PDB entry 5ARF | X-ray diffraction, 1.92 A resolution | chain A

== Chain A ==
Molecule: N-lysine methyltransferase SMYD2
Source organism: Homo sapiens
Notes: EC 2.1.1.-, 2.1.1.43; fragment: set domain
UniProt: Q9NRG4 (SMYD2_HUMAN); residues 2-433 here = UniProt positions 2-433
Amino-acid sequence (433 residues; row label = number of the first residue in the row):
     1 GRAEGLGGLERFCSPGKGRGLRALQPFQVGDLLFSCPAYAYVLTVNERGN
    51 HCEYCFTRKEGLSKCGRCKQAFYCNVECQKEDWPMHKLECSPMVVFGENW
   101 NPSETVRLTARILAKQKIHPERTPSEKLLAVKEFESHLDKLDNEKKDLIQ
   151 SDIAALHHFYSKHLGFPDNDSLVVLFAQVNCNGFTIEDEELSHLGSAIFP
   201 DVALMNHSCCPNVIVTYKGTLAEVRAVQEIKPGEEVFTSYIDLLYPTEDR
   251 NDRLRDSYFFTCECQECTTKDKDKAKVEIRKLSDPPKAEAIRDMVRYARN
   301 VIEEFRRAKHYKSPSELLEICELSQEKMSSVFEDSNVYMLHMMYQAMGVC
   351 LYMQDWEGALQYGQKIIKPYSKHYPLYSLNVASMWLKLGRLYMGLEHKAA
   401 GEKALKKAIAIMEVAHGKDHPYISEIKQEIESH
Disordered / not traced: 1-5, 431-433
Construct notes: expression tag (1)
Ion coordination: Zn2+ site 1: Cys-52, Cys-55, Cys-74, Cys-78; Zn2+ site 2: Cys-65, His-86, Cys-90; Zn2+ site 3: Cys-209, Cys-262, Cys-264, Cys-267
Small-molecule neighbours:
  - I9H (N-[3-(4-chlorophenyl)-1-{n'-cyano-N-[3-(difluoromethoxy)phenyl]carbamimidoyl}-4,5-dihydro-1H- pyrazol-4-yl]-N-ethyl-2-hydroxyacetamide): Glu-104, Thr-105, Leu-108, Val-179, Asn-180, Asn-182, Gly-183, Phe-184, Thr-185, Glu-187, Ser-196, Val-202, Ala-203, Met-205, Tyr-217, Thr-238, Ser-239, Tyr-240, Ile-241, Tyr-258
  - S-adenosylmethionine (SAM): Gly-16, Lys-17, Gly-18, Arg-19, Gly-20, Glu-135, His-137, Cys-181, Asn-182, Ala-203, Leu-204, Met-205, Asn-206, His-207, Tyr-240, Tyr-258, Phe-260
From the paper describing this entry:
  - binding site for I9H: Gly-183, Phe-184, Thr-185, Ser-196, Tyr-240

== Overview ==
Bound to chain A: compound I9H and S-adenosylmethionine. The Zn2+ site 1 is built by Cys-52, Cys-55, Cys-74
and Cys-78. Cys-65, His-86 and Cys-90 coordinate Zn2+ site 2. The paper reports a binding site for I9H at
Gly-183, Phe-184 and Thr-185 among others.
Chain A is N-lysine methyltransferase SMYD2 (Homo sapiens); the structure, SMYD2 in complex with small
molecule inhibitor compound-2, was determined by X-ray diffraction, deposited together with 5ARG.
